PDB entry 8YY1 | electron microscopy, 3.60 A resolution | chains T and U of the 14 polymer chains in the assembly

# Chain T (and U)
Name: V-type ATP synthase, subunit K
From: Thermus thermophilus HB8
Notes: chain U of this document is another copy of the same molecule, construct and numbering; everything in this record applies to it too
UniProtKB: Q5SIT7 (Q5SIT7_THET8); residues 8-80 here correspond to UniProt positions 27-99 (UniProt number = residue number + 19)
Chain sequence (73 residues; numbered 8 to 80; the number before each row is that of its first residue):
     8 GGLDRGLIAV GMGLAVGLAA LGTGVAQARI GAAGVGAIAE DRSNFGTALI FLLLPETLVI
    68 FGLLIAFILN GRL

# How chain T and chain U interact
Contacting residue pairs (15):
  G8(T) - G8(U)
  D11(T) - G9(U)
  A22(T) - G20(U)
  L25(T) - G24(U)
  A26(T) - A27(U)  hydrophobic
  G29(T) - A27(U)
  G29(T) - G31(U)
  V32(T) - A35(U)
  A33(T) - G31(U)
  A33(T) - Q34(U)
  A33(T) - A35(U)
  R36(T) - A35(U)
  R36(T) - A39(U)
  N51(T) - A46(U)
  F58(T) - V42(U)  hydrophobic
Also at the interface, not in a pair above, chain T (17 interface residues in all): L14, G18, I37, A40, A44, L65
Also at the interface, not in a pair above, chain U (14 interface residues in all): G13, V17, L28

# In short
Chain T and chain U form an interface of 17 and 14 residues respectively.
Chain T and chain U are both V-type ATP synthase, subunit K (Thermus thermophilus HB8); the structure, Vo
domain of V/A-ATPase from Thermus thermophilus state3, was determined by electron microscopy, deposited
together with 8YWT, 8YXZ and 8YY0.
